Entry 8EAT (electron microscopy, 3.10 A resolution); this record covers chains B and d of the 15 polymer chains in the assembly.

# Chain B
Protein: Vacuolar ATPase assembly integral membrane protein VPH2
Source organism: Saccharomyces cerevisiae
Reference sequence: P32341 (VPH2_YEAST); numbering as in UniProt (aligned over 1-215)
Chain sequence (215 residues; each row starts with the number of its first residue):
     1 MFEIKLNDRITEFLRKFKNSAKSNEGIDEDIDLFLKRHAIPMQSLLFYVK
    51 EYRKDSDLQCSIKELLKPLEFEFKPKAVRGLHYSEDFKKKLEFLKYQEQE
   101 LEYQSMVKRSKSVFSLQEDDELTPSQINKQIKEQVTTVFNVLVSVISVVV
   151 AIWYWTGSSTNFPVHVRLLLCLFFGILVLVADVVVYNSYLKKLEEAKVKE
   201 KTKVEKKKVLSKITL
Disordered / not traced: 54-61, 107-215

# Chain d
Protein: V-type proton ATPase subunit d
Source organism: Saccharomyces cerevisiae
Reference sequence: P32366 (VA0D_YEAST); residues 1-345 here = UniProt positions 1-345
Chain sequence (345 residues; row label = number of the first residue in the row):
     1 MEGVYFNIDNGFIEGVVRGYRNGLLSNNQYINLTQCDTLEDLKLQLSSTD
    51 YGNFLSSVSSESLTTSLIQEYASSKLYHEFNYIRDQSSGSTRKFMDYITY
   101 GYMIDNVALMITGTIHDRDKGEILQRCHPLGWFDTLPTLSVATDLESLYE
   151 TVLVDTPLAPYFKNCFDTAEELDDMNIEIIRNKLYKAYLEDFYNFVTEEI
   201 PEPAKECMQTLLGFEADRRSINIALNSLQSSDIDPDLKSDLLPNIGKLYP
   251 LATFHLAQAQDFEGVRAALANVYEYRGFLETGNLEDHFYQLEMELCRDAF
   301 TQQFAISTVWAWMKSKEQEVRNITWIAECIAQNQRERINNYISVY
Disordered / not traced: 164-170
Swiss-Prot annotation at these positions:
  - modified residue: M1 (N-acetylmethionine)

# Interface between chain B and chain d
Pairs across the interface (26):
  R79(B) with D37(d), salt bridge; T38(d); I330(d), hydrogen bond (side chain-backbone); A331(d); N333(d)
  G80(B) with D37(d), hydrogen bond (backbone-side chain)
  H82(B) with Q35(d), hydrogen bond (side chain-backbone); D37(d); R335(d), hydrogen bond
  Y83(B) with Q35(d); C36(d); D37(d), hydrogen bond (side chain-backbone); T38(d); D41(d), hydrogen bond
  F87(B) with N32(d); Q35(d); C36(d), hydrophobic; Q45(d)
  L91(B) with D41(d); L44(d)
  L94(B) with L44(d); Q45(d); S47(d); S48(d)
  K95(B) with L44(d)
  L101(B) with N53(d)
Interface residues without a listed pair, chain B (12 interface residues in all): V78, K90, E98

# In short
The interface between chain B and chain d involves 12 residues on one side and 15 on the other, with 6
hydrogen bonds and 1 salt bridge. Polar contacts include R79(B)-D37(d), R79(B)-I330(d) and G80(B)-D37(d).
Chain B is Vacuolar ATPase assembly integral membrane protein VPH2 and chain d is V-type proton ATPase subunit
d, both from Saccharomyces cerevisiae; the structure, Yeast VO missing subunits a, e, and f in complex with
Vma12-22p, was determined by electron microscopy (same publication as 8EAS and 8EAV).
